PDB entry 8B0I | electron microscopy, 4.28 A resolution (low resolution: residue-level contacts below are approximate; hydrogen-bond / salt-bridge calls are withheld) | chains B and C of the 5 polymer chains in the assembly

Chain B (and C):
Molecule: RNase adapter protein RapZ
Source organism: Escherichia coli K-12
Notes: chain C of this document is another copy of the same molecule, construct and numbering; everything in this record applies to it too
UniProt: P0A894 (RAPZ_ECOLI); numbering as in UniProt (aligned over 1-284)
Amino-acid sequence (284 residues; row label = number of the first residue in the row):
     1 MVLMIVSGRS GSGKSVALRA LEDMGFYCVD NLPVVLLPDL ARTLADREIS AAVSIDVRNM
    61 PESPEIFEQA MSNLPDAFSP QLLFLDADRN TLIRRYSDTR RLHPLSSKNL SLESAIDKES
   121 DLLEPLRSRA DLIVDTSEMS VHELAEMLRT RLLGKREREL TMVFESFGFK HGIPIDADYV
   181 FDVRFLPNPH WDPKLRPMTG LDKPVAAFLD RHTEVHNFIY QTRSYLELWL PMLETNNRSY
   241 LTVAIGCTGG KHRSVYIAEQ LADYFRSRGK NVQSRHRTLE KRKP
Unresolved in the structure: 62, 283-284 (chain C: 1, 7-12, 85, 93-123, 146, 283-284)
Curated features (UniProtKB/Swiss-Prot):
  - region: R266 to P284 (RNA-binding)
  - binding site (ATP): G8 to S15
  - binding site (GTP): D56 to N59
  - modified residue: K251 (N6-acetyllysine)
From the paper describing this entry:
  - binding site for GlmZ small regulatory RNA: K170, R184, H190 to P197, K203, R238, T248, G249
  - mutagenesis - K170A: decreased binding to GlmZ small regulatory RNA

Chain B / chain C interface:
Residue-residue contacts - 19 pairs, chain B then chain C:
  C28(B) - N31(C)
  D30(B) - C28(C)
  D30(B) - V29(C)
  D30(B) - D30(C)
  N31(B) - Y27(C)
  N31(B) - V29(C)
  N90(B) - T213(C)
  R94(B) - H216(C)
  S97(B) - H216(C)
  D98(B) - D210(C)
  D98(B) - H216(C)
  L102(B) - E22(C)
  L102(B) - Y220(C)
  H103(B) - Y220(C)
  P104(B) - Y220(C)
  S111(B) - Q221(C)
  L112(B) - Y220(C)
  L112(B) - Q221(C)
  E113(B) - N217(C)
Also at the interface, not in a pair above, chain B (16 interface residues in all): V29, L32, P33
Also at the interface, not in a pair above, chain C (14 interface residues in all): L40, T43

Overview:
16 residues of chain B and 14 residues of chain C are in contact. UniProt lists 8 ATP-binding residues and 4
GTP-binding residues on chain B. The paper reports a binding site for GlmZ small regulatory RNA at K170(B),
R184(B) and H190(B) among others; K170A of chain B reduces binding to GlmZ small regulatory RNA.
Both chains are RNase adapter protein RapZ (Escherichia coli K-12). Entry 8B0I (CryoEM structure of bacterial
RapZ.GlmZ complex central to the control of cell envelope biogenesis) was determined by electron microscopy,
deposited together with 8B0J.
